PDB entry 7VXD | electron microscopy, 4.00 A resolution | chains D and B of the 4 polymer chains in the assembly

Chain D:
Name: Spike glycoprotein
Organism: Severe acute respiratory syndrome coronavirus 2
Notes: engineered mutation(s): deletions 241-243
Reference sequence: P0DTC2 (SPIKE_SARS2); aligned to UniProt positions 1-1206 over residues 1-1206
Chain sequence (1258 residues; row label = number of the first residue in the row; note: 3 numbers in that range are skipped by the numbering (no residue carries them; nothing is unmodelled there)):
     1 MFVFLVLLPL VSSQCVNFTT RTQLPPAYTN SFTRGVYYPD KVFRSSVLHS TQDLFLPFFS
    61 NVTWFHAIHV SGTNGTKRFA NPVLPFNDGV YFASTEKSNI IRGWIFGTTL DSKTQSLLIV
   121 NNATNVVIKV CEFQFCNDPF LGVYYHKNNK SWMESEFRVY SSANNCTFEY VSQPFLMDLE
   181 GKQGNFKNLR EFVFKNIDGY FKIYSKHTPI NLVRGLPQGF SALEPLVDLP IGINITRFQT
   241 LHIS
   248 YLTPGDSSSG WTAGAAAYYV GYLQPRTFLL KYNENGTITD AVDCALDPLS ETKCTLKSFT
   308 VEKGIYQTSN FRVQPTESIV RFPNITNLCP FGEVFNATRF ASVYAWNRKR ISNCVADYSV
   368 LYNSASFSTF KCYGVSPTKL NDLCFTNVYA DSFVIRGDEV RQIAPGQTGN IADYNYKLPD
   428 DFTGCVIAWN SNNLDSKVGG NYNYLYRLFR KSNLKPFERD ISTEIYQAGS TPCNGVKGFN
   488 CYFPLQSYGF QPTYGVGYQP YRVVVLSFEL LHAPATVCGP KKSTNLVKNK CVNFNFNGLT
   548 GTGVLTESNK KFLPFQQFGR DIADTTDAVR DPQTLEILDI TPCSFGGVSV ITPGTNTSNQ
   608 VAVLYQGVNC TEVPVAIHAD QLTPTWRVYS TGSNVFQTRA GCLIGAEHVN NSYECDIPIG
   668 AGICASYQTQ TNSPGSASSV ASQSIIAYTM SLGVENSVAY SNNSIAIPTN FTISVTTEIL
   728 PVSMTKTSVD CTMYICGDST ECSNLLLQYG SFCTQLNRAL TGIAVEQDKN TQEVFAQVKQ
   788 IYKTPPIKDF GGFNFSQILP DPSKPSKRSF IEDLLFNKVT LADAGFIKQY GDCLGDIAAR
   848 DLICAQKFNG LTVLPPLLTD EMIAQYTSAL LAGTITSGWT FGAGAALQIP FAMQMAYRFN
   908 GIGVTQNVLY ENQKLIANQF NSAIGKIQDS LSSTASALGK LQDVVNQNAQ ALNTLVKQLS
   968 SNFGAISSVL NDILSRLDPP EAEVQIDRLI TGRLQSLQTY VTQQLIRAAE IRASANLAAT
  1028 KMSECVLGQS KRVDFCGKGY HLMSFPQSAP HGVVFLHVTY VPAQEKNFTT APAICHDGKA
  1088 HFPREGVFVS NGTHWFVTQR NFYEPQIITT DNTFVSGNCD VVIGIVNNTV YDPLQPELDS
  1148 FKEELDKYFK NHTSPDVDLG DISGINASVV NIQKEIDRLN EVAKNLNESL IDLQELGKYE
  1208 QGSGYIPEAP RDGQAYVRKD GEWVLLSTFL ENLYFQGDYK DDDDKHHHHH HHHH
Disordered / not traced: 1-13, 70-76, 248-254, 621-640, 677-688, 828-847, 1158-1261
Construct notes: variant Phe18 (Leu in P0DTC2), Ala80 (Asp in P0DTC2), Gly215 (Asp in P0DTC2), Ile243 (Arg246 in P0DTC2), Asn417 (Lys in P0DTC2), Lys484 (Glu in P0DTC2), Tyr501 (Asn in P0DTC2), Gly614 (Asp in P0DTC2), Gly682 (Arg in P0DTC2), Ser683 (Arg in P0DTC2), Ser685 (Arg in P0DTC2), Val701 (Ala in P0DTC2), Pro986 (Lys in P0DTC2), Pro987 (Val in P0DTC2); expression tag (1207-1261)
Cystine bridges: Cys131-Cys166, Cys291-Cys301, Cys379-Cys432, Cys480-Cys488, Cys538-Cys590, Cys617-Cys649, Cys662-Cys671, Cys738-Cys760, Cys743-Cys749, Cys1032-Cys1043, Cys1082-Cys1126
Curated features (UniProtKB/Swiss-Prot):
  - region: Asn280 to Cys301 (Putative superantigen), Arg403 to Asp405 (Integrin-binding motif), Asn448 to Phe456 (Immunodominant HLA epitope recognized by the CD8+), Pro681, Ala684 (Putative superantigen), Ser816 to Tyr837 (Fusion peptide 1), Lys835 to Phe855 (Fusion peptide 2), Asp1163 to Glu1202 (Heptad repeat 2)
  - site: Arg815, Ser816 (Cleavage)
  - glycosylation: Asn17 (N-linked (GlcNAc...) (complex) asparagine), Asn61 (N-linked (GlcNAc...) (hybrid) asparagine), Asn74 (N-linked (GlcNAc...) (complex) asparagine), Asn122 (N-linked (GlcNAc...) (hybrid) asparagine), Asn149 (N-linked (GlcNAc...) (complex) asparagine), Asn165 (N-linked (GlcNAc...) (complex) asparagine), Asn234 (N-linked (GlcNAc...) (high mannose) asparagine), Asn282 (N-linked (GlcNAc...) (complex) asparagine), Thr323 (O-linked (GalNAc) threonine), Ser325 (O-linked (HexNAc...) serine), Asn331 (N-linked (GlcNAc...) (complex) asparagine), Asn343 (N-linked (GlcNAc...) (complex) asparagine), Asn603 (N-linked (GlcNAc...) (hybrid) asparagine), Asn616 (N-linked (GlcNAc...) (complex) asparagine), Asn657 (N-linked (GlcNAc...) (complex) asparagine), Thr676 (O-linked (GlcNAc...) threonine), Thr678 (O-linked (GlcNAc...) threonine), Asn709 (N-linked (GlcNAc...) (high mannose) asparagine), Asn717 (N-linked (GlcNAc...) (hybrid) asparagine), Asn801 (N-linked (GlcNAc...) (hybrid) asparagine) and 6 more in UniProt

Chain B:
Name: Spike glycoprotein
Organism: Severe acute respiratory syndrome coronavirus 2
Notes: engineered mutation(s): deletions 241-243
Reference sequence: P0DTC2 (SPIKE_SARS2); aligned to UniProt positions 1-1206 over residues 1-1206
Chain sequence (1258 residues; numbered 1 to 1261; 3 numbers in that range are skipped by the numbering (no residue carries them; nothing is unmodelled there); the number before each row is that of its first residue):
     1 MFVFLVLLPL VSSQCVNFTT RTQLPPAYTN SFTRGVYYPD KVFRSSVLHS TQDLFLPFFS
    61 NVTWFHAIHV SGTNGTKRFA NPVLPFNDGV YFASTEKSNI IRGWIFGTTL DSKTQSLLIV
   121 NNATNVVIKV CEFQFCNDPF LGVYYHKNNK SWMESEFRVY SSANNCTFEY VSQPFLMDLE
   181 GKQGNFKNLR EFVFKNIDGY FKIYSKHTPI NLVRGLPQGF SALEPLVDLP IGINITRFQT
   241 LHI
   247 SYLTPGDSSS GWTAGAAAYY VGYLQPRTFL LKYNENGTIT DAVDCALDPL SETKCTLKSF
   307 TVEKGIYQTS NFRVQPTESI VRFPNITNLC PFGEVFNATR FASVYAWNRK RISNCVADYS
   367 VLYNSASFST FKCYGVSPTK LNDLCFTNVY ADSFVIRGDE VRQIAPGQTG NIADYNYKLP
   427 DDFTGCVIAW NSNNLDSKVG GNYNYLYRLF RKSNLKPFER DISTEIYQAG STPCNGVKGF
   487 NCYFPLQSYG FQPTYGVGYQ PYRVVVLSFE LLHAPATVCG PKKSTNLVKN KCVNFNFNGL
   547 TGTGVLTESN KKFLPFQQFG RDIADTTDAV RDPQTLEILD ITPCSFGGVS VITPGTNTSN
   607 QVAVLYQGVN CTEVPVAIHA DQLTPTWRVY STGSNVFQTR AGCLIGAEHV NNSYECDIPI
   667 GAGICASYQT QTNSPGSASS VASQSIIAYT MSLGVENSVA YSNNSIAIPT NFTISVTTEI
   727 LPVSMTKTSV DCTMYICGDS TECSNLLLQY GSFCTQLNRA LTGIAVEQDK NTQEVFAQVK
   787 QIYKTPPIKD FGGFNFSQIL PDPSKPSKRS FIEDLLFNKV TLADAGFIKQ YGDCLGDIAA
   847 RDLICAQKFN GLTVLPPLLT DEMIAQYTSA LLAGTITSGW TFGAGAALQI PFAMQMAYRF
   907 NGIGVTQNVL YENQKLIANQ FNSAIGKIQD SLSSTASALG KLQDVVNQNA QALNTLVKQL
   967 SSNFGAISSV LNDILSRLDP PEAEVQIDRL ITGRLQSLQT YVTQQLIRAA EIRASANLAA
  1027 TKMSECVLGQ SKRVDFCGKG YHLMSFPQSA PHGVVFLHVT YVPAQEKNFT TAPAICHDGK
  1087 AHFPREGVFV SNGTHWFVTQ RNFYEPQIIT TDNTFVSGNC DVVIGIVNNT VYDPLQPELD
  1147 SFKEELDKYF KNHTSPDVDL GDISGINASV VNIQKEIDRL NEVAKNLNES LIDLQELGKY
  1207 EQGSGYIPEA PRDGQAYVRK DGEWVLLSTF LENLYFQGDY KDDDDKHHHH HHHHH
Disordered / not traced: 1-13, 70-76, 247-254, 621-640, 677-688, 828-847, 1162-1261
Construct notes: variant Phe18 (Leu in P0DTC2), Ala80 (Asp in P0DTC2), Gly215 (Asp in P0DTC2), Ile243 (Arg246 in P0DTC2), Asn417 (Lys in P0DTC2), Lys484 (Glu in P0DTC2), Tyr501 (Asn in P0DTC2), Gly614 (Asp in P0DTC2), Gly682 (Arg in P0DTC2), Ser683 (Arg in P0DTC2), Ser685 (Arg in P0DTC2), Val701 (Ala in P0DTC2), Pro986 (Lys in P0DTC2), Pro987 (Val in P0DTC2); expression tag (1207-1261)
Cystine bridges: Cys131-Cys166, Cys291-Cys301, Cys379-Cys432, Cys480-Cys488, Cys538-Cys590, Cys617-Cys649, Cys662-Cys671, Cys738-Cys760, Cys743-Cys749, Cys1032-Cys1043, Cys1082-Cys1126
Curated features (UniProtKB/Swiss-Prot):
  - region: Asn280 to Cys301 (Putative superantigen), Arg403 to Asp405 (Integrin-binding motif), Asn448 to Phe456 (Immunodominant HLA epitope recognized by the CD8+), Pro681, Ala684 (Putative superantigen), Ser816 to Tyr837 (Fusion peptide 1), Lys835 to Phe855 (Fusion peptide 2), Asp1163 to Glu1202 (Heptad repeat 2)
  - site: Arg815, Ser816 (Cleavage)
  - glycosylation: Asn17 (N-linked (GlcNAc...) (complex) asparagine), Asn61 (N-linked (GlcNAc...) (hybrid) asparagine), Asn74 (N-linked (GlcNAc...) (complex) asparagine), Asn122 (N-linked (GlcNAc...) (hybrid) asparagine), Asn149 (N-linked (GlcNAc...) (complex) asparagine), Asn165 (N-linked (GlcNAc...) (complex) asparagine), Asn234 (N-linked (GlcNAc...) (high mannose) asparagine), Asn282 (N-linked (GlcNAc...) (complex) asparagine), Thr323 (O-linked (GalNAc) threonine), Ser325 (O-linked (HexNAc...) serine), Asn331 (N-linked (GlcNAc...) (complex) asparagine), Asn343 (N-linked (GlcNAc...) (complex) asparagine), Asn603 (N-linked (GlcNAc...) (hybrid) asparagine), Asn616 (N-linked (GlcNAc...) (complex) asparagine), Asn657 (N-linked (GlcNAc...) (complex) asparagine), Thr676 (O-linked (GlcNAc...) threonine), Thr678 (O-linked (GlcNAc...) threonine), Asn709 (N-linked (GlcNAc...) (high mannose) asparagine), Asn717 (N-linked (GlcNAc...) (hybrid) asparagine), Asn801 (N-linked (GlcNAc...) (hybrid) asparagine) and 6 more in UniProt

How chain D and chain B interact:
Pairs across the interface - 131 pairs, chain D then chain B:
  Asn317(D) with Asp737(B)
  Arg319(D) with Met740(B); Asp745(B), salt bridge
  Gln321(D) with Asp745(B), hydrogen bond
  Arg357(D) with Pro230(B)
  Gly381(D) with Arg983(B); Asp985(B)
  Val382(D) with Ser982(B)
  Tyr396(D) with Pro230(B)
  Lys462(D) with Asp198(B)
  Pro463(D) with Asp198(B)
  Phe464(D) with Asp198(B); Gly199(B); Tyr200(B), hydrophobic; Pro230(B)
  Glu465(D) with Asn234(B)
  Glu516(D) with Tyr200(B), hydrogen bond
  His519(D) with Asp40(B), salt bridge
  Thr547(D) with Asn978(B), hydrogen bond (backbone-side chain)
  Lys558(D) with Phe43(B); Glu281(B); Asn282(B)
  Phe559(D) with Phe43(B), hydrophobic
  Leu560(D) with Tyr38(B); Asn282(B); Gly283(B); Thr284(B)
  Phe562(D) with Lys41(B); Glu224(B); Pro225(B)
  Gln563(D) with Tyr38(B); Lys41(B); Phe43(B); Gly283(B), hydrogen bond (side chain-backbone)
  Gln564(D) with Lys41(B), hydrogen bond (backbone-backbone)
  Phe565(D) with Val42(B); Phe43(B), hydrogen bond (backbone-backbone)
  Gly566(D) with Phe43(B)
  Arg567(D) with Val42(B); Phe43(B), hydrogen bond (backbone-backbone); Arg44(B)
  Ile569(D) with Val47(B), hydrophobic; Leu849(B), hydrophobic
  Ala570(D) with Asn856(B); Val963(B), hydrophobic
  Asp571(D) with Arg44(B), salt bridge; His49(B)
  Pro589(D) with Phe855(B), hydrophobic
  Phe592(D) with Lys854(B)
  Gln613(D) with Leu861(B)
  Ala668(D) with Pro863(B), hydrogen bond (backbone-backbone)
  Gly669(D) with Leu864(B)
  Met697(D) with Tyr873(B)
  Leu699(D) with Lys786(B); Ile788(B); Met869(B), hydrophobic; Gln872(B); Tyr873(B)
  Val701(D) with Gln787(B), hydrogen bond (backbone-side chain); Ile788(B), hydrogen bond (backbone-backbone)
  Glu702(D) with Gln787(B); Lys790(B), salt bridge
  Asn703(D) with Gln787(B); Ile788(B)
  Val705(D) with Ala893(B), hydrophobic; Gln895(B)
  Ala706(D) with Gln895(B)
  Tyr707(D) with Lys790(B), hydrogen bond (side chain-backbone); Pro792(B), hydrophobic; Thr883(B); Gln895(B)
  Asn709(D) with Asp796(B), hydrogen bond; Pro897(B)
  Ser711(D) with Gln895(B); Pro897(B)
  Ile712(D) with Gln895(B); Pro897(B)
  Ala713(D) with Leu894(B); Gln895(B), hydrogen bond (backbone-backbone)
  Pro715(D) with Leu894(B)
  Gln965(D) with Ser758(B), hydrogen bond
  Asn969(D) with Gln755(B)
  Phe970(D) with Gln755(B), hydrogen bond (backbone-backbone); Tyr756(B)
  Gly971(D) with Gln755(B); Tyr756(B)
  Gln1002(D) with Phe759(B); Gln1002(B); Gln1005(B), hydrogen bond
  Thr1006(D) with Gln1005(B), hydrogen bond
  Gln1010(D) with Gln762(B)
  Ile1013(D) with Leu1012(B), hydrophobic
  Arg1039(D) with Thr1027(B); Glu1031(B), salt bridge; Arg1039(B)
  Val1040(D) with Ser1030(B), hydrogen bond (backbone-side chain)
  Asp1041(D) with Gln784(B); Ser1030(B), hydrogen bond; Leu1034(B)
  Lys1045(D) with Gly889(B), hydrogen bond (side chain-backbone); Gly891(B)
  Tyr1047(D) with Trp886(B); Ala890(B)
  Pro1069(D) with Ala890(B)
  Glu1072(D) with Leu894(B)
  Thr1077(D) with Pro897(B)
  Pro1079(D) with Tyr917(B)
  Phe1089(D) with Gln913(B); Asn914(B); Tyr917(B), hydrophobic
  Pro1090(D) with Gln913(B)
  Val1094(D) with Met900(B), hydrophobic
  Arg1107(D) with Trp886(B); Tyr904(B)
  Phe1121(D) with Asn914(B)
  Ser1123(D) with Asn914(B), hydrogen bond; Glu1111(B), hydrogen bond
  Gly1124(D) with Glu918(B)
  Val1128(D) with Tyr917(B); Glu918(B)
  Val1129(D) with Tyr917(B), hydrophobic
  Leu1141(D) with Leu1141(B), hydrophobic
  Leu1145(D) with Glu1144(B); Phe1148(B), hydrophobic
  Lys1149(D) with Glu1151(B), salt bridge
  Leu1152(D) with Leu1152(B), hydrophobic
  Tyr1155(D) with His1159(B), hydrogen bond (backbone-side chain)
  Phe1156(D) with His1159(B), hydrogen bond (backbone-side chain); Thr1160(B)
  Lys1157(D) with His1159(B), hydrogen bond (backbone-side chain); Thr1160(B), hydrogen bond (backbone-side chain)
Other interface residues (no listed pair), chain D (99 interface residues in all): Thr302, Pro322, Arg355, Thr430, Arg466, Thr549, Asp568, Thr572, Gly667, Ser698, Gly700, Ser708, Gln957, Thr961, Ser968, Thr1009, Gly1046, Val1068, Ala1078, Gly1093, Ile1130, Asp1139
Other interface residues (no listed pair), chain B (98 interface residues in all): Gln115, Ile231, Gly232, Arg765, Val785, Tyr789, Thr791, Ala852, Gly857, Pro862, Leu865, Ala892, Thr912, Gln920, Thr1009, Gly1035, Tyr1155, Asn1158

Summary:
99 residues of chain D and 98 residues of chain B are in contact; the contacts include 26 hydrogen bonds and 6
salt bridges. Polar pairs include Arg319(D)-Asp745(B), His519(D)-Asp40(B) and Asp571(D)-Arg44(B).
Both chains are Spike glycoprotein (Severe acute respiratory syndrome coronavirus 2). Entry 7VXD (SARS-CoV-2
spike protein in complex with ACE2, Beta variant, C1 state) was determined by electron microscopy, deposited
together with 7VX4, 7VX5, 7VX9, 7VXA, 7VXB, 7VXC and 3 further entries.
